Entry 5NSG (X-ray diffraction, 2.22 A resolution); this record covers chain A.

Chain A:
Protein: Putative uncharacterized protein DKFZp686C11235
Organism: Homo sapiens
UniProt: Q6MZV7 (Q6MZV7_HUMAN); residues 216-447 here correspond to UniProt positions 242-473 (UniProt number = residue number + 26)
Chain sequence (232 residues; numbered 216 to 447; the number before each row is that of its first residue):
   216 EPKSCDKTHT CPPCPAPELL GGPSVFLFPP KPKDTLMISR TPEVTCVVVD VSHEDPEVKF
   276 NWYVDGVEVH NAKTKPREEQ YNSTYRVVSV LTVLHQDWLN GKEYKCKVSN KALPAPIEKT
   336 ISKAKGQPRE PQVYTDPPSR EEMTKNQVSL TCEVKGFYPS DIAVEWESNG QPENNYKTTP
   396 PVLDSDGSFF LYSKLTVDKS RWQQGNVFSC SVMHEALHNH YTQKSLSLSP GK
Unresolved in the structure: 216-236, 443-447
Disulfides: C261-C321, C367-C425
Covalent attachments: glycan linked to N297
Sequence notes: engineered mutation D351 (Leu377 in Q6MZV7), E368 (Leu394 in Q6MZV7)
Ion coordination: Zn2+ site 1: H310, H435 (together with acetate ion); Zn2+ site 2 near E318 (its only coordinating residue here)
What the authors report for this chain:
  - conformationally variable residues: D351

In short:
N-acetylglucosamine is covalently linked to N297. H310 and H435 coordinate Zn2+ site 1. From the paper:
conformational variability at D351.
Chain A is Putative uncharacterized protein DKFZp686C11235 (Homo sapiens); the structure, Fc DEDE homodimer
variant, was determined by X-ray diffraction (same publication as 5NSC).
